4HE6 - chain A; structure by X-ray diffraction, 1.10 A resolution.

Chain A:
Protein: Peptidase family U32
From: Geobacillus thermoleovorans
Notes: fragment: C-terminal domain
Reference sequence: G8N3E1 (G8N3E1_GEOTH); numbering as in UniProt (aligned over 334-422)
Chain sequence (89 residues; numbered 334 to 422; the number before each row is that of its first residue):
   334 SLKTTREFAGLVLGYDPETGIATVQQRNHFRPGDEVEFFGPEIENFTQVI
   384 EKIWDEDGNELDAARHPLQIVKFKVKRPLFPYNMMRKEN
Construct notes: conflict Leu335 (Arg in G8N3E1), Arg339 (His in G8N3E1)
Reported in the primary citation:
  - contacts within the chain: Arg364-Asp367 (salt bridge), Glu370-Arg419 (salt bridge), Glu377-Arg410 (salt bridge), Asp395-Arg398 (salt bridge)
  - unknown atom or ion coordination: Gly373, Ile376, Asn378, Asp395
  - binding site for acetate ion: Gln358, His362, Arg398

Summary:
From the paper: a binding site for acetate ion at Gln358, His362 and Arg398; unknown atom or ion coordination
by Gly373, Ile376 and Asn378 among others.
Chain A is Peptidase family U32 (Geobacillus thermoleovorans); the structure, Crystal structure of the
C-terminal domain of Geobacillus thermoleovorans putative U32 peptidase, was determined by X-ray diffraction
(same publication as 4HE5).
